4INT - chains T and U of the 28 polymer chains in the assembly; structure by X-ray diffraction, 2.90 A resolution.

# Chain T
Molecule: Proteasome component C1
Organism: Saccharomyces cerevisiae
Notes: EC 3.4.25.1
UniProt: P21242 (PSA3_YEAST); residues -3 to 284 here correspond to UniProt positions 1-288 (UniProt number = residue number + 4)
Sequence (288 residues; each row starts with the number of its first residue; numbers below 1 keep their minus sign (Met-3 is residue -3)):
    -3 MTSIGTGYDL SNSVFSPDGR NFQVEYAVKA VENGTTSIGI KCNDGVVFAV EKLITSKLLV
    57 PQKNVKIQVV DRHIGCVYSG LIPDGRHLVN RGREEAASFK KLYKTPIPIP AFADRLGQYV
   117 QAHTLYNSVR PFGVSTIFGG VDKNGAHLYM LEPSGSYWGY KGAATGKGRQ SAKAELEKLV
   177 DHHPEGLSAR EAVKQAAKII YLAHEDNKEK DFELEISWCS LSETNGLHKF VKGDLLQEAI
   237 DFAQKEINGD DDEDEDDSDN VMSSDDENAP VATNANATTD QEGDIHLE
Not modelled in the structure: -3 to 0, 245-284
Curated features (UniProtKB/Swiss-Prot):
  - modified residue: Thr-2 (N-acetylthreonine)

# Chain U
Molecule: Proteasome component C7-alpha
Organism: Saccharomyces cerevisiae
Notes: EC 3.4.25.1
UniProt: P21243 (PSA6_YEAST); residues -8 to 243 here correspond to UniProt positions 1-252 (UniProt number = residue number + 9)
Sequence (252 residues; row label = number of the first residue in the row; numbers below 1 keep their minus sign (Met-8 is residue -8)):
    -8 MSGAAAASAA GYDRHITIFS PEGRLYQVEY AFKATNQTNI NSLAVRGKDC TVVISQKKVP
    52 DKLLDPTTVS YIFCISRTIG MVVNGPIPDA RNAALRAKAE AAEFRYKYGY DMPCDVLAKR
   112 MANLSQIYTQ RAYMRPLGVI LTFVSVDEEL GPSIYKTDPA GYYVGYKATA TGPKQQEITT
   172 NLENHFKKSK IDHINEESWE KVVEFAITHM IDALGTEFSK NDLEVGVATK DKFFTLSAEN
   232 IEERLVAIAE QD
Not modelled in the structure: -8 to 0

# How chain T and chain U interact
Contacting residue pairs - 61 pairs, chain T then chain U:
  Thr2(T) - His6(U)
  Gly3(T) - His6(U)
  Tyr4(T) - Arg5(U)
  Tyr4(T) - His6(U)
  Tyr4(T) - Tyr21(U)
  Ser9(T) - Arg126(U)
  Val10(T) - His6(U)
  Val10(T) - Gln18(U)
  Phe11(T) - Gln18(U)  hydrogen bond (backbone-side chain)
  Phe11(T) - Tyr21(U)
  Phe11(T) - Ala25(U)  hydrophobic
  Phe11(T) - Arg126(U)
  Phe11(T) - Pro127(U)
  Ser12(T) - Tyr21(U)
  Pro13(T) - Tyr21(U)  hydrophobic
  Gly15(T) - Tyr21(U)
  Gly15(T) - Ala25(U)
  Gly15(T) - Gln28(U)
  Arg16(T) - Gln28(U)
  Gln114(T) - Arg82(U)  hydrogen bond (side chain-backbone)
  Gln114(T) - Asn83(U)
  Gln114(T) - Leu86(U)
  Gln117(T) - Pro79(U)
  Gln117(T) - Asp80(U)
  Gln117(T) - Asn83(U)  hydrogen bond
  Gln117(T) - Arg126(U)
  Gln117(T) - Leu128(U)
  Thr120(T) - Arg126(U)  hydrogen bond (backbone-side chain)
  Leu121(T) - Tyr124(U)
  Leu121(T) - Arg126(U)
  Tyr122(T) - Tyr124(U)  hydrophobic
  Tyr122(T) - Met125(U)  hydrophobic
  Ser150(T) - Pro79(U)
  Gly151(T) - Pro79(U)
  Ser152(T) - Ile78(U)
  Ser152(T) - Pro79(U)
  Tyr153(T) - Arg82(U)  hydrogen bond (backbone-side chain)
  Trp154(T) - Leu55(U)  hydrophobic
  Trp154(T) - Thr59(U)
  Trp154(T) - Val60(U)  hydrophobic
  Trp154(T) - Ser61(U)
  Trp154(T) - Tyr62(U)
  Trp154(T) - Ile78(U)  hydrophobic
  Trp154(T) - Arg82(U)
  Gly155(T) - Leu55(U)
  Gly155(T) - Asp56(U)  hydrogen bond (backbone-backbone)
  Gly155(T) - Thr59(U)  hydrogen bond (backbone-side chain)
  Tyr156(T) - Leu54(U)
  Tyr156(T) - Leu55(U)
  Tyr156(T) - Asp56(U)
  Lys157(T) - Lys53(U)
  Lys157(T) - Leu54(U)  hydrogen bond (backbone-backbone)
  Lys157(T) - Leu55(U)
  Gly158(T) - Leu54(U)
  Lys169(T) - Leu54(U)
  Leu172(T) - Leu54(U)  hydrophobic
  Glu173(T) - Asp52(U)
  Glu173(T) - Lys53(U)  salt bridge
  Glu173(T) - Leu54(U)
  Val176(T) - Leu54(U)  hydrophobic
  Asp177(T) - Lys53(U)  salt bridge
Other interface residues (no listed pair), chain T (33 interface residues in all): Asp14, Lys37, Asp110, Tyr145
Other interface residues (no listed pair), chain U (30 interface residues in all): Ala22, Lys24, Pro57, Gly129

# Summary
33 residues of chain T and 30 residues of chain U are in contact, with 8 hydrogen bonds and 2 salt bridges.
Among the polar pairs are Glu173(T)-Lys53(U), Asp177(T)-Lys53(U) and Phe11(T)-Gln18(U).
Chain T is Proteasome component C1 and chain U is Proteasome component C7-alpha, both from Saccharomyces
cerevisiae; the structure, Yeast 20S proteasome in complex with the vinyl sulfone LU122, was determined by
X-ray diffraction (same publication as 4INR and 4INU).
